Entry 7BGR (X-ray diffraction, 1.80 A resolution); this record covers chains A and P.

# Chain A
Molecule: 14-3-3 protein sigma
Organism: Homo sapiens
UniProtKB: P31947 (1433S_HUMAN); residue numbers follow UniProt; this construct covers 1-248
Chain sequence (253 residues; numbered -4 to 248; the number before each row is that of its first residue; numbers below 1 keep their minus sign (Gly-4 is residue -4)):
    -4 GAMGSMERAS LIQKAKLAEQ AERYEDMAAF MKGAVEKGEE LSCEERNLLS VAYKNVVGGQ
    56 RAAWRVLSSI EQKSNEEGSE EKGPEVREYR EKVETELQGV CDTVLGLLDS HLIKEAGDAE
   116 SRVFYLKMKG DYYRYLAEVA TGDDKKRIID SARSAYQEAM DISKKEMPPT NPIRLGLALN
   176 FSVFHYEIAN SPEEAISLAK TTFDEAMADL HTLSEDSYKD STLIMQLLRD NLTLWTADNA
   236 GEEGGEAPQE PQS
Not modelled in the structure: -4, 71-77, 232-248
Glycans and other covalent adducts: 2-methyl-4-(2-phenylimidazol-1-yl)benzaldehyde (TQK) linked to Lys122
Modified positions: Cys38 (S-hydroxycysteine; CSO)
Sequence notes: expression tag (-4 to 0)
Bound ions: Ca2+: Glu35, Glu110, Glu188
Small-molecule neighbours: TQK (2-methyl-4-(2-phenylimidazol-1-yl)benzaldehyde): Cys38, Asn42, Ser45, Phe119, Pro167, Ile168, Gly171, Asp215, Ile219
Swiss-Prot annotation at these positions:
  - site (Interaction with phosphoserine on interacting protein): Arg56, Arg129
  - modified residue (Phosphoserine): Ser5, Ser74, Ser248

# Chain P
Molecule: Peptidyl-prolyl cis-trans isomerase NIMA-interacting 1
Notes: EC 5.2.1.8
UniProtKB: Q13526 (PIN1_HUMAN); residue numbers follow UniProt; this construct covers 61-77
Chain sequence (17 residues; row label = number of the first residue in the row):
    61 LVKHSQSRRP SSWRQEK
Not modelled in the structure: 61-68, 76-77
Modified positions: Ser72 (phosphoserine; SEP)
Swiss-Prot annotation at these positions:
  - modified residue: Ser71 (Phosphoserine)
  - mutagenesis: Lys63 (K63A: Loss of peptidyl-prolyl cis/trans isomerase activity. No effect on the interaction with IRAK3/IRAK-M. Abolishes IL33-mediated increase of IRAK3/IRAK-M protein levels), Ser71 (S71D/E: Loss of peptidyl-prolyl cis/trans isomerase activity, nuclear localization and cellular function)

# Chain A / chain P interface
Contacting residue pairs (18; chain A residue first):
  Val46(A) - Gln75(P)
  Arg56(A) - Ser72(P)
  Arg129(A) - Ser72(P)
  Tyr130(A) - Ser72(P)
  Leu174(A) - Ser71(P)
  Leu174(A) - Ser72(P)
  Leu174(A) - Trp73(P)
  Asn175(A) - Ser72(P)
  Asn175(A) - Trp73(P)  hydrogen bond (side chain-backbone)
  Val178(A) - Ser71(P)
  Glu182(A) - Arg69(P)
  Glu182(A) - Pro70(P)
  Ile219(A) - Trp73(P)
  Asn226(A) - Pro70(P)
  Asn226(A) - Ser71(P)  hydrogen bond (side chain-backbone)
  Leu229(A) - Arg69(P)
  Leu229(A) - Pro70(P)  hydrophobic
  Trp230(A) - Pro70(P)  hydrophobic
Also at the interface, not in a pair above, chain A (16 interface residues in all): Glu14, Lys122, Gly171, Leu222
Also at the interface, not in a pair above, chain P (7 interface residues in all): Arg74

# In short
The interface between chain A and chain P involves 16 residues on one side and 7 on the other; the contacts
include 2 hydrogen bonds. Polar contacts include Asn175(A)-Trp73(P) and Asn226(A)-Ser71(P). Compound TQK is
covalently linked to Lys122(A).
Here chain A is 14-3-3 protein sigma (Homo sapiens) and chain P is Peptidyl-prolyl cis-trans isomerase
NIMA-interacting 1. Entry 7BGR (14-3-3 sigma with Pin1 binding site pS72 and covalently bound LvD1016) was
determined by X-ray diffraction together with 7AOG, 7AXN, 7AYF, 7AZ1, 7AZ2, 7BDP and 17 further entries from
the same study.
